Entry 5XJ7 (X-ray diffraction, 1.77 A resolution); this record covers chain A.

[Chain A]
Name: Glycerol-3-phosphate acyltransferase
Source organism: Aquifex aeolicus
Notes: EC 2.3.1.-
UniProt: O66905 (PLSY_AQUAE); numbering as in UniProt (aligned over 3-192)
Sequence (201 residues; each row starts with the number of its first residue; numbering starts at 0):
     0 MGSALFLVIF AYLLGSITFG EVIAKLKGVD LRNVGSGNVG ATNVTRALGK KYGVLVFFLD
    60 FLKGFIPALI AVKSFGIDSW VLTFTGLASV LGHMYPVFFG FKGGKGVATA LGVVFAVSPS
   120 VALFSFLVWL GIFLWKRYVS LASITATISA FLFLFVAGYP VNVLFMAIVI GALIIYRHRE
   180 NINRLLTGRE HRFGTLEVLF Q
Disordered / not traced: 193-200
Construct notes: expression tag (0-2, 193-200)
Modified positions: Met0 (N-formylmethionine; FME)
Bound ions: K+: Pro95, Phe97, Phe100
Ligand contacts:
  - 7.8 monoacylglycerol (78M; (2S)-2,3-dihydroxypropyl(7Z)-pentadec-7-enoate), molecule 1: Met0, Ala3, Leu4, Val7, Ile8, Tyr11, Phe74, Trp79, Val80, Phe83
  - 7.8 monoacylglycerol (78M), molecule 2: Val53, Phe56, Phe57, Phe60, Leu110, Phe114, Ala121, Leu122, Phe125, Trp128, Leu129, Phe132, Leu133, Arg136
  - 7.8 monoacylglycerol (78M), molecule 3: Trp79, Phe83, Phe164, Val168, Ala171, Leu172, Tyr175
  - 7.8 monoacylglycerol (78M), molecule 4: Val127, Ile131, Trp134, Lys135, Tyr137, Leu140, Thr144, Ser148, Phe152, Arg191
  - 7.8 monoacylglycerol (78M), molecule 5: Leu140, Ile143, Thr144, Ile147, Ser148, Ile181, Leu184, Leu185
  - phosphono hexadecanoate (87O), molecule 1: Gly39, Ala40, Thr41, Phe56, His92, Gly103, Lys104, Gly105, Val106, Ala107, Ala109, Leu110, Val113, Ser124, Phe125, Trp128, Ala145, Thr146, Ala149, Ile173
  - phosphono hexadecanoate (87O), molecule 2: Ser117, Ser119, Val120, Phe123, Leu126, Val127, Gly130, Phe152, Val155, Ala156, Tyr158
From the paper describing this entry:
  - binding site for phosphono hexadecanoate: Ala40, Thr41, His92, Lys104, Gly105, Val106, Ala107
  - mutagenesis - S35A, S35C, S35T, N37A, T41A, T41S, R45A, R45K, H92A, H92D, H92K, H92L, H92N, H92Q, K104A, K104R, G105A, V106G, V106P, A107P, S142A, H177A, H177D, H177E, H177F, H177I, H177K, H177L, H177M, H177N, H177Q, N180A, N180D, N180Q, R183A: decreased catalytic activity
  - mutagenesis - N37D, G105P, H177Y, N180H: abolished catalytic activity
  - catalytic residues: Asn37 (proposed by the authors, not directly observed)
  - mutagenesis - E189A: increased catalytic activity
  - mutagenesis - E189A: unchanged expression

[In short]
Bound to chain A: 5 copies of 7.8 monoacylglycerol and phosphono hexadecanoate. The K+ site is built by Pro95,
Phe97 and Phe100. The paper reports the catalytic residue Asn37; S35A, S35C and S35T, among others, reduce
catalytic activity; 40 substitutions were tested in all.
Chain A is Glycerol-3-phosphate acyltransferase (Aquifex aeolicus); the structure, Crystal structure of PlsY
(YgiH), an integral membrane glycerol 3-phosphate acyltransferase - the acyl phosphate form, was determined by
X-ray diffraction, deposited together with 5XJ5, 5XJ6, 5XJ8 and 5XJ9.
